PDB entry 7QJ3 | electron microscopy, 7.60 A resolution (low resolution: residue-level contacts below are approximate; hydrogen-bond / salt-bridge calls are withheld) | chains 1 and M of the 22 polymer chains in the assembly

== Chain 1 ==
Protein: Tubulin gamma-1 chain
From: Homo sapiens
UniProt: P23258 (TBG1_HUMAN); residues 1-451 here = UniProt positions 1-451
Amino-acid sequence (451 residues; row label = number of the first residue in the row):
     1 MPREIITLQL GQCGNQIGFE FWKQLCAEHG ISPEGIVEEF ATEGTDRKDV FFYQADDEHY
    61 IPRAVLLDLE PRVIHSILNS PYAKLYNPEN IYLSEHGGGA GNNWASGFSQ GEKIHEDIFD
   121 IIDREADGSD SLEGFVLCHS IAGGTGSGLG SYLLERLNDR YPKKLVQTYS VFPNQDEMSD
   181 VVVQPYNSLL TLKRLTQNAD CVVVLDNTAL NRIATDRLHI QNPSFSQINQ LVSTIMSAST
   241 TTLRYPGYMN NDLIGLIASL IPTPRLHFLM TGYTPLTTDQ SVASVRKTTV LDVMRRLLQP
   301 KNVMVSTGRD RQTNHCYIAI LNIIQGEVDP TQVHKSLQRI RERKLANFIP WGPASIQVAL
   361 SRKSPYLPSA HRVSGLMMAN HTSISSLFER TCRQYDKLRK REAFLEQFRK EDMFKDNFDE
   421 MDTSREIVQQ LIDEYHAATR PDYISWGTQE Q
Not modelled in the structure: 1-2, 42-44, 94-100, 178-179, 280-286, 307-312, 448-451
Swiss-Prot annotation at these positions:
  - binding site (GTP): A142 to G148
  - modified residue: S131 (Phosphoserine)
  - natural variant: Y92 (Y92C: In CDCBM4), T331 (T331P: In CDCBM4), L387 (L387P: In CDCBM4)

== Chain M ==
Protein: Gamma-tubulin complex component 2
From: Homo sapiens
UniProt: Q9BSJ2 (GCP2_HUMAN); residues 1-902 here = UniProt positions 1-902
Amino-acid sequence (902 residues; numbered 1 to 902; the number before each row is that of its first residue):
     1 MSEFRIHHDV NELLSLLRVH GGDGAEVYID LLQKNRTPYV TTTVSAHSAK VKIAEFSRTP
    61 EDFLKKYDEL KSKNTRNLDP LVYLLSKLTE DKETLQYLQQ NAKERAELAA AAVGSSTTSI
   121 NVPAAASKIS MQELEELRKQ LGSVATGSTL QQSLELKRKM LRDKQNKKNS GQHLPIFPAW
   181 VYERPALIGD FLIGAGISTD TALPIGTLPL ASQESAVVED LLYVLVGVDG RYVSAQPLAG
   241 RQSRTFLVDP NLDLSIRELV HRILPVAASY SAVTRFIEEK SSFEYGQVNH ALAAAMRTLV
   301 KEHLILVSQL EQLHRQGLLS LQKLWFYIQP AMRTMDILAS LATSVDKGEC LGGSTLSLLH
   361 DRSFSYTGDS QAQELCLYLT KAASAPYFEV LEKWIYRGII HDPYSEFMVE EHELRKERIQ
   421 EDYNDKYWDQ RYTIVQQQIP SFLQKMADKI LSTGKYLNVV RECGHDVTCP VAKEIIYTLK
   481 ERAYVEQIEK AFNYASKVLL DFLMEEKELV AHLRSIKRYF LMDQGDFFVH FMDLAEEELR
   541 KPVEDITPPR LEALLELALR MSTANTDPFK DDLKIDLMPH DLITQLLRVL AIETKQEKAM
   601 AHADPTELAL SGLEAFSFDY IVKWPLSLII NRKALTRYQM LFRHMFYCKH VERQLCSVWI
   661 SNKTAKQHSL HSAQWFAGAF TLRQRMLNFV QNIQYYMMFE VMEPTWHILE KNLKSASNID
   721 DVLGHHTGFL DTCLKDCMLT NPELLKVFSK LMSVCVMFTN CMQKFTQSMK LDGELGGQTL
   781 EHSTVLGLPA GAEERARKEL ARKHLAEHAD TVQLVSGFEA TINKFDKNFS AHLLDLLARL
   841 SIYSTSDCEH GMASVISRLD FNGFYTERLE RLSAERSQKA TPQVPVLRGP PAPAPRVAVT
   901 AQ
Not modelled in the structure: 1-149, 192-200, 587-606, 664-673, 772-813, 845-850, 873-902
Swiss-Prot annotation at these positions:
  - modified residue: Y83 (Phosphotyrosine)
  - natural variant: R297 (R297C: In CDCBM15; uncertain significance), R333 (R333C: In CDCBM15; uncertain significance), A615 (A615P: In CDCBM15; uncertain significance)

== How chain 1 and chain M interact ==
Residue-residue contacts (79):
  R3(1) with V529(M); H530(M); D533(M)
  T45(1) with T563(M); T566(M)
  D46(1) with T563(M)
  R47(1) with D526(M); H530(M); T563(M)
  D200(1) with W659(M); K663(M)
  L243(1) with D526(M)
  P246(1) with D523(M); Q524(M); T563(M)
  G247(1) with D523(M); Q524(M); G525(M); D526(M)
  Y248(1) with M522(M); D523(M); G525(M); M698(M); M702(M)
  M249(1) with E652(M)
  N250(1) with Q691(M); Y695(M)
  N251(1) with G525(M); V529(M)
  I254(1) with C656(M); I660(M)
  A258(1) with Q684(M); L687(M)
  S259(1) with Q684(M); L687(M); Q691(M)
  I261(1) with W659(M); Q684(M)
  P262(1) with R683(M); Q684(M)
  P264(1) with K663(M)
  D329(1) with H707(M)
  P330(1) with E703(M); P704(M); H707(M)
  V333(1) with F699(M); E703(M)
  L337(1) with S854(M)
  Q338(1) with S854(M); S857(M)
  R341(1) with S857(M)
  A346(1) with F861(M)
  N347(1) with F861(M)
  F348(1) with F861(M); N862(M)
  I349(1) with N862(M); G863(M)
  W351(1) with R685(M); F864(M)
  G352(1) with F864(M)
  P353(1) with R685(M); N688(M); L859(M); F864(M); Y865(M)
  A354(1) with N688(M)
  S355(1) with N688(M); N692(M); R858(M); L859(M)
  I356(1) with R858(M)
  Q357(1) with N688(M); Q691(M); Y695(M); R858(M)
  V358(1) with Y695(M); F699(M)
  A359(1) with F699(M)
  L360(1) with F699(M)
Also at the interface, not in a pair above, chain 1 (46 interface residues in all): E4, K164, L165, D252, R265, L321, K344, I444
Also at the interface, not in a pair above, chain M (43 interface residues in all): K649, F680, T681, Q694, I856

== Overview ==
The interface between chain 1 and chain M involves 46 residues on one side and 43 on the other. Curated
annotation (UniProt) lists 7 GTP-binding residues on chain 1.
Chain 1 is Tubulin gamma-1 chain and chain M is Gamma-tubulin complex component 2, both from Homo sapiens; the
structure, Structure of recombinant human gamma-Tubulin Ring Complex 8-spoked assembly intermediate (spokes
7-14), was determined by electron microscopy (same publication as 7QJ0, 7QJ1, 7QJ2, 7QJ4, 7QJD and 7QJE).
